5L8R - chains B and G of the 16 polymer chains in the assembly; structure by X-ray diffraction, 2.60 A resolution.

# Chain B
Protein: Photosystem I P700 chlorophyll a apoprotein A2
Source organism: Pisum sativum
Notes: EC 1.97.1.12
UniProt: A0A0F6NGI2 (A0A0F6NGI2_PEA); residue numbers follow UniProt; this construct covers 1-734
Amino-acid sequence (734 residues; row label = number of the first residue in the row):
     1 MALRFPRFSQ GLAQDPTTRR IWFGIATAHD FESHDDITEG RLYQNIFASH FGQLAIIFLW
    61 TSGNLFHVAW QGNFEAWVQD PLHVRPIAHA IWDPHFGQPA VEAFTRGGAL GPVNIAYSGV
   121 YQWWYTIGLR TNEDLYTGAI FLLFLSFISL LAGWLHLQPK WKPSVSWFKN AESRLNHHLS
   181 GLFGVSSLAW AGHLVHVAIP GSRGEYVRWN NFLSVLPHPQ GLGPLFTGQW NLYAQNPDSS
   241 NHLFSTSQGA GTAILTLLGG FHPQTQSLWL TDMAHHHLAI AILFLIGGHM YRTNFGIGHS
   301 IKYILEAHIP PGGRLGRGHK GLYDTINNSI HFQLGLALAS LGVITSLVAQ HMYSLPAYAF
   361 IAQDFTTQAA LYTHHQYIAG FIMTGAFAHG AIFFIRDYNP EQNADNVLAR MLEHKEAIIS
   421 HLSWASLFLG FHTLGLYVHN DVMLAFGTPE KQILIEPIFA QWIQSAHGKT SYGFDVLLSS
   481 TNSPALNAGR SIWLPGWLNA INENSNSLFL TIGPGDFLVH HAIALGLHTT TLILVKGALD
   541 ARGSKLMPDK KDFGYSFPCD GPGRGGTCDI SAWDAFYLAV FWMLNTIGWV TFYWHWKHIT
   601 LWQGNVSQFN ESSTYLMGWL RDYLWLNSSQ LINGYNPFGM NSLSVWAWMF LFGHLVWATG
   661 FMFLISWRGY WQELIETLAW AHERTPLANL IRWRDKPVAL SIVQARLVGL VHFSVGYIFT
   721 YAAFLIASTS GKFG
Unresolved in the structure: 1
Ion coordination: chlorophyll a Mg site 1 near Gln53 (its only coordinating residue here); chlorophyll a Mg site 2 near Asp93 (its only coordinating residue here); Ca2+: Ile501, Glu503, Asn506, Leu508; 4Fe-4S cluster Fe: Cys559, Cys568 (shared with 2 residues of chain A)
Residues lining bound ligands:
  - beta-carotene (BCR), molecule 1: Leu54, Ile57, Phe58, Trp60, Gly181, Leu182, Val185, Ser186, Leu188
  - beta-carotene (BCR), molecule 2: Leu65, Trp123, Trp124, Ile127, Leu129, Gly138, Phe141, Leu142, Leu145, Trp209
  - beta-carotene (BCR), molecule 3: Leu188, Leu222, Leu225, Phe226, Leu278, Leu285, Ile286, His289
  - beta-carotene (BCR), molecule 4: Phe332, Gly335, Leu336, Ala339, Val343, Met383, Ala386, Phe387, Gly390, Phe393, Phe394, Ala538
  - beta-carotene (BCR), molecule 5: Phe387, Leu408, Met411, Val535, Leu539
  - beta-carotene (BCR), molecule 6: Leu434, Gly435, Val438
  - beta-carotene (BCR), molecule 7: Val645, Trp648, Met649, Phe652, Trp671, Ile675, Leu678, Phe719
  - beta-carotene (BCR), molecule 8: Thr685, Pro686, Leu687, Ala688
  - chlorophyll a isomer (CL0): Leu620, Leu624, Trp625, Trp657
  - chlorophyll a (CLA), molecule 1: Phe5, Phe8, Gly24, Ile25, Ala28, His29, Phe31, His34, Ser49, Gly52, Gln53, Ile56
  - chlorophyll a (CLA), molecule 2: Thr18, Ile21, Trp22, Ile675, Leu678, Ala679, His682, Ile691, Arg692, Trp693, Arg694, Pro697, Val698
  - chlorophyll a (CLA), molecule 3: Trp22, Phe652, Leu655, Val656, Thr659, Met662, Phe663, Leu700, Val708, Val711, His712, Val715
  - chlorophyll a (CLA), molecule 4: Ile25, Ala26, Thr27, Ala28, His29, Asp30, His331, Leu334, Leu338, Phe381, Ile382, Thr384, Gly385, Ala388, His389, Ile392, Arg396, Tyr555, Trp573, Phe576, Phe652, Val711, Val715, Phe719
  - chlorophyll a (CLA), molecule 5: His29, Phe31, Tyr43, Ile46, Ser49, His50, Gln53, Leu54, Ile57, Phe168, Arg174, His178, Leu182, Phe183, Ile330, His331, Gln333, Leu334, Ala337, Leu338, Leu341
  - chlorophyll a (CLA), molecule 6: His29, Gln53, Ile56, Ile57, Trp60, Leu341, Ile378, Phe381, Ile382
  - chlorophyll a (CLA), molecule 7: Phe47, Phe51, Ile148, Leu151, Ala152, Leu155, His156, Lys160, Trp161, Pro163, Trp167
  - chlorophyll a (CLA), molecule 8: Phe47, His50, Phe51, Leu54, Trp123, Trp167, Phe168, Asn170, Ser173, Arg174, His177, His178, Gly181, Leu182, Phe183, Ile344, Tyr358
  - chlorophyll a (CLA), molecule 9: Phe51, Leu54, Phe58, Ile127, Gly128, Leu129, Asp134, Thr137, Gly138, Phe141, Leu145, Ile148, Ser149, Ser186, Ala189, Trp190, His193, His196, Val197, Val207, Arg208, Trp209, Phe212
  - chlorophyll a (CLA), molecule 10: Ile56, Leu59, Trp60, Ser62, Gly63, Phe66, His67, Trp70, Gln71, His89, Ala90, Trp92, Leu143
  - chlorophyll a (CLA), molecule 11: Ile56, Trp60, Asn64, His67, Ala88, His89, Asn114, Ile115, Ala116, Tyr117, Ser118, Val120, Val645, Trp646, Met649, Phe719
  - chlorophyll a (CLA), molecule 12: Ile57, Trp60, Thr61, Ser118, Gly119, Val120, Trp123, Val185, Ser186, Ala189, Leu341, Ile344, Thr345, Val348, Met352, Tyr358, Ile361, Leu371, His374, His375, Ile378, Ile382
  - chlorophyll a (CLA), molecule 13: Trp60, Asn64, Tyr117, Ser118, Ala370, Leu371, Thr373, His374, Tyr377, Ile378, Phe381, Met649, Ile718, Phe719, Tyr721, Ala722, Leu725, Ile726
  - chlorophyll a (CLA), molecule 14: His89, Ala90, Ile91, Trp92, Asp93, Pro94, His95, Phe96, Phe104, Asn114, Ser644, Val645, Trp648
  - chlorophyll a (CLA), molecule 15: Trp123, Thr126, Ile127, Leu182, Phe183, Ser186, Ser187, Trp190, Leu194, Leu268, Met273, His276, His277, Ile280, Phe284, Ile344, Leu347, Val348, His351, Met352, Ala357, Tyr358
  - chlorophyll a (CLA), molecule 16: Trp167, Asn170, Ser173, His177, Thr293, Asn294, Phe295
  - chlorophyll a (CLA), molecule 17: Ala171, Arg174, Leu175, His178, Leu179, Phe183, Ile280, Leu283, Phe284, Ile301, Leu305, Tyr323, Ile326, Asn327, Leu336, Ala337, Ser340, Leu341, Ile344
  - chlorophyll a (CLA), molecule 18: Leu175, Leu179, Phe183, Leu283, Phe284, Gly287, Met290, Tyr291, Ile301, Ile304, Leu305
  - chlorophyll a (CLA), molecule 19: Asn176, His177, Ser180, Gly181, Val185, Leu285, His289, Tyr291, Thr293, Phe295, Ile297
  - chlorophyll a (CLA), molecule 20: Leu188, Ala189, Ala191, Gly192, Val195, His196, Phe212, Leu213, Val215, Leu216, Pro217, His218, Gly221, Leu222, Phe226, Ile254, Leu255, Leu278
  - chlorophyll a (CLA), molecule 21: Leu225, Trp230, Asn231, Tyr233, Ala234, Leu255, Leu257, His275, Leu278, Ala279, Ile282, Leu283, Ile492
  - chlorophyll a (CLA), molecule 22: Thr256, Leu257, Gly259, Leu268, Asp272, Met273, His275, His276, Ala279, Ile280, Leu283, His351, Leu355, Trp493, Trp497
  - chlorophyll a (CLA), molecule 23: Ile286, Met290, His299, Tyr303, Ile304, Ala307, His308
  - chlorophyll a (CLA), molecule 24: Ile286, Gly287, His289, Met290, Ile297, Gly298, His299
  - chlorophyll a (CLA), molecule 25: Ile304, Leu305, His308, Leu315, His319, Leu322, Ile326, Phe332, Val407, Leu408, Met411
  - chlorophyll a (CLA), molecule 26: Ala307, His308, Ile309, Pro310, Pro311, Arg314, Leu315
  - chlorophyll a (CLA), molecule 27: Arg314, Leu315, Val407, Arg410, Met411, His414, Ala417, Ile418, His421
  - chlorophyll a (CLA), molecule 28: Leu336, Ala339, Ser340, Val343, Ile344, Leu347, Gln350, His351, Tyr353, Ser354, Leu355, Leu508, Phe509
  - chlorophyll a (CLA), molecule 29: Val343, Ser346, Leu347, Gln350, Gln376, Gly380, Met383, Phe387, Leu527, Thr530, Thr531, Leu534, Met583, Thr586, Ile587
  - chlorophyll a (CLA), molecule 30: Gln350, Tyr353, Tyr372, Gln376, Phe459, Ala460, Ile463, Gln464, Phe509, Leu510, Ile512, His520, Ile523, Leu527, Val590, Tyr593, Trp594, Lys597
  - chlorophyll a (CLA), molecule 31: Tyr377, Thr433, Leu434, Tyr437, Val519, Ala522, Leu525, Asn585, Trp589, Phe592, Leu616, Trp619, Leu620, Leu624, Ser628, Ile632, Phe650, His654, Trp657, Phe713, Tyr717, Thr720, Tyr721, Phe724
  - chlorophyll a (CLA), molecule 32: Ala417, His421, Trp424
  - chlorophyll a (CLA), molecule 33: Ile418, His421, Leu422, Trp424, Ala425, Ala524, Leu527, His528, Thr531
  - chlorophyll a (CLA), molecule 34: Ser420, His421, Ser423, Trp424, Leu427, Phe431
  - chlorophyll a (CLA), molecule 35: Ser423, Ser426, Leu427, Gly430, Phe431, Leu434, Leu525, Thr529, Leu532, Ile533, Leu578, Phe581, Trp582
  - chlorophyll a (CLA), molecule 36: Trp424, Phe428, Leu429, Ile455, Glu456, Pro457, Ile458, Phe459, Ala460, Phe517, His520, His521, Ala524, His528
  - chlorophyll a (CLA), molecule 37: Trp424, Leu427, Phe428, Phe431, His432
  - chlorophyll a (CLA), molecule 38: Phe431, His432, Gly435, Leu436, Val438, His439, Val442, Met443, Phe446, Lys451, Ile453
  - chlorophyll a (CLA), molecule 39: Leu434, Val438, Asp441, Leu525, Phe581, Trp582, Asn585, Trp589, Leu616, Leu620, Trp657, Phe713, Tyr717
  - chlorophyll a (CLA), molecule 40: Ile458, Phe459, Trp462, Phe474
  - chlorophyll a (CLA), molecule 41: Trp462, Ile463, Ala466, His467, Leu477, Leu478, Ala485, Trp493, Leu494, Trp497, Phe509
  - chlorophyll a (CLA), molecule 42: Leu477, Ser483, Pro484, Ala485, Ala488, Gly489, Trp493
  - chlorophyll a (CLA), molecule 43: Trp648, Leu651, Phe652, His654, Leu655, Trp657, Ala658, Phe661
  - chlorophyll a (CLA), molecule 44: Leu655, Ala658, Thr659, Phe661, Met662, Ile665, Ser666, Tyr670, Trp671, Leu674
  - chlorophyll a (CLA), molecule 45: Leu678, Ala681, His682, Thr685, Ala688, Ile691
  - chlorophyll a (CLA), molecule 46: Trp680, Ala681, Arg684, Thr685, Pro686
  - chlorophyll a (CLA), molecule 47: Thr685, Pro686, Leu687, Ala688, Leu690, Ile691
  - phylloquinone (PQN): Trp22, Ile25, Met662, Phe663, Ser666, Trp667, Arg668, Trp671, Ile675, Val698, Ala699, Leu700, Ser701, Ala705
  - 4Fe-4S cluster (SF4): Pro558, Cys559, Gly561, Pro562, Cys568, Trp667, Ile702, Arg706

# Chain G
Protein: PsaG
Source organism: Pisum sativum
Amino-acid sequence (97 residues; row label = number of the first residue in the row):
    58 LNPSLVISLS TGLSLFLGRF VFFNFQRENV AKQGLPEQNG VTHFEAGDTR AKEYVSLLKS
   118 NDPVGFNIVD VLAWGSIGHI VAYYILATSS NGYDPKF
Ion coordination: chlorophyll a Mg near Asp119 (its only coordinating residue here)
Residues lining bound ligands:
  - beta-carotene (BCR), molecule 1: Thr68, Leu72, Val128, Leu129, Gly132, Ser133, His136, Ile137, Tyr140
  - beta-carotene (BCR), molecule 2: Gln83, Ala130, Trp131, Ser133, Ile134, Ile137
  - chlorophyll a (CLA), molecule 1: Pro60, Ser61, Ile64, Ser65, Thr68, Gly69, Phe73, Leu129, His136, Tyr140
  - chlorophyll a (CLA), molecule 2: Leu72, Phe73, Arg76, Phe77, Ser117, Asn118, Asp119, Pro120, Phe123, Asn124, Ile125, Val128
  - chlorophyll a (CLA), molecule 3: Phe79, Phe82, Gln83, Asn86, Val87, Gln90
  - chlorophyll a (CLA), molecule 4: Phe82, Lys89, Gln90, Ile134, Ile137
  - chlorophyll a (CLA), molecule 5: Asp105, Arg107, Tyr111
  - chlorophyll a (CLA), molecule 6: Val126, Leu129, Ala130, Ser133
  - chlorophyll a (CLA), molecule 7: Ile137, Tyr140, Tyr141, Ala144, Asn148
  - chlorophyll a (CLA), molecule 8: Tyr141, Thr145, Asn148, Tyr150, Pro152

# How chain B and chain G interact
Residue-residue contacts (63):
  Ser164(B) - Gly104(G)  hydrogen bond (side chain-backbone)
  Ser166(B) - Gln95(G)
  Ser166(B) - Ala103(G)  hydrogen bond (side chain-backbone)
  Ser166(B) - Gly104(G)
  Ser166(B) - Asp105(G)
  Trp167(B) - Asp105(G)
  Lys169(B) - Gln95(G)
  Lys169(B) - Asn96(G)
  Lys169(B) - His100(G)
  Asn170(B) - Gln95(G)
  Asn170(B) - His100(G)
  Asn170(B) - Asp105(G)  hydrogen bond
  Asn170(B) - Ala108(G)
  Glu172(B) - Pro93(G)
  Glu172(B) - His100(G)  salt bridge
  Leu225(B) - Tyr140(G)
  Phe226(B) - Tyr140(G)  hydrogen bond (backbone-side chain)
  Thr227(B) - Pro60(G)
  Thr227(B) - Leu143(G)
  Gly228(B) - Leu143(G)
  Gly228(B) - Ala144(G)  hydrogen bond (backbone-backbone)
  Gly228(B) - Ser147(G)
  Gln229(B) - Ser147(G)
  Trp230(B) - Tyr140(G)  hydrophobic
  Trp230(B) - Ala144(G)  hydrophobic
  Trp230(B) - Ser147(G)
  Asn231(B) - Ser147(G)
  Asn231(B) - Asn148(G)  hydrogen bond (side chain-backbone)
  Ile286(B) - Ile137(G)  hydrophobic
  Arg292(B) - Val87(G)  hydrogen bond (side chain-backbone)
  Arg292(B) - Gly91(G)
  Arg292(B) - Leu92(G)
  Arg292(B) - Pro93(G)
  Arg292(B) - Glu110(G)  salt bridge
  Thr293(B) - Leu92(G)
  Asn294(B) - Arg107(G)  hydrogen bond (side chain-backbone)
  Asn294(B) - Ala108(G)
  Asn294(B) - Lys109(G)
  Asn294(B) - Glu110(G)
  Asn294(B) - Tyr111(G)  hydrogen bond (backbone-backbone)
  Phe295(B) - Tyr111(G)  hydrophobic
  Phe295(B) - Leu115(G)
  Phe295(B) - Val126(G)
  Gly296(B) - Val87(G)
  Ile297(B) - Val126(G)  hydrophobic
  His299(B) - Gln90(G)  hydrogen bond
  His299(B) - Pro93(G)
  Ser300(B) - Gln90(G)
  Ser300(B) - Gly91(G)
  Ser300(B) - Pro93(G)
  Lys302(B) - Glu94(G)  salt bridge
  Tyr303(B) - Lys89(G)
  Tyr303(B) - Gln90(G)
  Ile304(B) - Gln90(G)
  Tyr323(B) - Glu94(G)
  Tyr323(B) - His100(G)
  Asp324(B) - Asn96(G)  hydrogen bond (side chain-backbone)
  Asn328(B) - Asn96(G)  hydrogen bond
  Asn487(B) - Lys153(G)
  Ala488(B) - Tyr150(G)  hydrogen bond (backbone-side chain)
  Arg490(B) - Lys153(G)
  Ser491(B) - Tyr150(G)
  Ile492(B) - Tyr150(G)  hydrophobic
Interface residues without a listed pair, chain B (35 interface residues in all): Ala171, Asn327
Interface residues without a listed pair, chain G (33 interface residues in all): Ile64, Gly97, Asp151, Phe154

# In short
35 residues of chain B and 33 residues of chain G are in contact, with 13 hydrogen bonds and 3 salt bridges.
Polar contacts include Glu172(B)-His100(G), Arg292(B)-Glu110(G) and Lys302(B)-Glu94(G). 5 chlorophyll a
molecules and one beta-carotene molecule are bound between chain B and chain G.
Chain B is Photosystem I P700 chlorophyll a apoprotein A2 and chain G is PsaG, both from Pisum sativum; the
structure, The structure of plant photosystem I super-complex at 2.6 angstrom resolution, was determined by
X-ray diffraction.
